Entry 8D3L (electron microscopy, 3.49 A resolution); this record covers chains D and J of the 10 polymer chains in the assembly.

# Chain D
Name: CRISPR-associated endonuclease Cas1
Source organism: Alkalihalobacillus halodurans C-125
Notes: EC 3.1.-.-
UniProt: Q9KFX9 (Q9KFX9_ALKHC); numbering as in UniProt (aligned over 1-343)
Sequence (343 residues; row label = number of the first residue in the row):
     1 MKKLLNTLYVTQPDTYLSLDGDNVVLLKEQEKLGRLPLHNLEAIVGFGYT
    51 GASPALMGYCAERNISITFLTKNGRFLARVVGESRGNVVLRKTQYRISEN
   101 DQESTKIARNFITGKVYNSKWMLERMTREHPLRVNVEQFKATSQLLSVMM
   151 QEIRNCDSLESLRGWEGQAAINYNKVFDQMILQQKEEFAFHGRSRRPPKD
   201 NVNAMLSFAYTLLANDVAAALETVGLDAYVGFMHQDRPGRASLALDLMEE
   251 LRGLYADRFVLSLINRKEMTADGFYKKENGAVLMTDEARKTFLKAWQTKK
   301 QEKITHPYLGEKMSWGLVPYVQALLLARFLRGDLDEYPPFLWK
Not modelled in the structure: 343
What the authors report for this chain:
  - binding site for PAM/PAM strand 2: Y49
  - catalytic residues: E166 (proposed by the authors, not directly observed)

# Chain J
Name: CRISPR-associated exonuclease Cas4
Source organism: Alkalihalobacillus halodurans C-125
Notes: EC 3.1.12.1
UniProt: A0A4Y7WTW2 (A0A4Y7WTW2_ALKHA); numbering as in UniProt (aligned over 3-219)
Sequence (218 residues; numbered 2 to 219; the number before each row is that of its first residue):
     2 ASNEEDRYLMLSGLQHFQFCKRQWALIHIEQQWEENVRTIEGQHLHKKAD
    52 QPFMKEKRGSKLTVRAMPIQSKNLQISGICDVVEFVQDSEGIELSGVSGS
   102 YKAFPVEYKRGKPKKGDEDIVQLVAQAMCLEEMLVCRIDKGYLFYNEIKH
   152 RVEVPITDALRDKVVQMAKEMHHYYENRHTPKVKTGPFCNNCSLQSICLP
   202 KLMNKRSVKRYIEGRLSE
Not modelled in the structure: 2
Differences from the reference sequence: expression tag (2); conflict M11 (Leu in A0A4Y7WTW2), S101 (Cys in A0A4Y7WTW2)
Bound ions: 4Fe-4S cluster Fe: C21, C190, C193, C199; Mn2+: Y109 (shared with 1 residue of chain G)
Small-molecule neighbours: 4Fe-4S cluster (SF4): C21, R23, Q24, T186, F189, C190, C193, L195, Q196, C199, L200, P201
What the authors report for this chain:
  - catalytic residues: H47, D82, E108, K110
  - binding site for PAM/PAM strand 2: Q16, H17, F20, Q24, I28, W34, N37, T40, Q44, E119, Q123, S194
  - mutagenesis - Q44A, S194A: decreased catalytic activity
  - mutagenesis - Q16A, Q24A: abolished catalytic activity
  - specificity-determining residues: Q16, Q24
  - mutagenesis - K206A/R207A/K210A/R211A: unchanged catalytic activity on HSI substrate

# Interface between chain D and chain J
Pairs across the interface (28):
  N87(D) - E31(J)  hydrogen bond (side chain-backbone)
  N87(D) - Q33(J)
  V89(D) - R179(J)
  T113(D) - R216(J)
  Y117(D) - R216(J)
  M150(D) - R216(J)
  Q151(D) - L217(J)
  R154(D) - I213(J)
  R154(D) - R216(J)
  Y308(D) - Y212(J)
  L309(D) - K202(J)
  L309(D) - K206(J)
  E311(D) - K202(J)  salt bridge
  L324(D) - S197(J)
  R328(D) - R23(J)
  R328(D) - L27(J)
  R328(D) - E31(J)  salt bridge
  R328(D) - L200(J)
  R331(D) - I30(J)
  R331(D) - E31(J)  salt bridge
  R331(D) - R179(J)
  R331(D) - T181(J)
  D333(D) - R23(J)  salt bridge
  L334(D) - L203(J)  hydrophobic
  D335(D) - V209(J)
  E336(D) - V209(J)
  E336(D) - I213(J)
  P338(D) - V209(J)  hydrophobic
Also at the interface, not in a pair above, chain D (23 interface residues in all): M1, K2, W121, P307, Y320
Also at the interface, not in a pair above, chain J (21 interface residues in all): Q196, I198, S208, E219

# In short
23 residues of chain D and 21 residues of chain J are in contact, with 1 hydrogen bond and 4 salt bridges.
Among the polar pairs are E311(D)-K202(J), R328(D)-E31(J) and R331(D)-E31(J). From the paper: catalytic
residues E166(D) and H47(J) among others; Q44A and S194A of chain J reduce catalytic activity; 5 substitutions
were tested in all.
Chain D is CRISPR-associated endonuclease Cas1 and chain J is CRISPR-associated exonuclease Cas4, both from
Alkalihalobacillus halodurans C-125; the structure, Type I-C Cas4-Cas1-Cas2 complex bound to a PAM/PAM
prespacer, was determined by electron microscopy (same publication as 8D3M, 8D3P and 8D3Q).
